PDB entry 2WYM | X-ray diffraction, 2.60 A resolution | chains C and E of the 6 polymer chains in the assembly

Chain C:
Name: L-ascorbate-6-phosphate lactonase ulag
Source organism: Escherichia coli
Notes: EC 3.1.1.-
UniProtKB: P39300 (ULAG_ECOLI); residue numbers follow UniProt; this construct covers 1-354
Amino-acid sequence (360 residues; row label = number of the first residue in the row):
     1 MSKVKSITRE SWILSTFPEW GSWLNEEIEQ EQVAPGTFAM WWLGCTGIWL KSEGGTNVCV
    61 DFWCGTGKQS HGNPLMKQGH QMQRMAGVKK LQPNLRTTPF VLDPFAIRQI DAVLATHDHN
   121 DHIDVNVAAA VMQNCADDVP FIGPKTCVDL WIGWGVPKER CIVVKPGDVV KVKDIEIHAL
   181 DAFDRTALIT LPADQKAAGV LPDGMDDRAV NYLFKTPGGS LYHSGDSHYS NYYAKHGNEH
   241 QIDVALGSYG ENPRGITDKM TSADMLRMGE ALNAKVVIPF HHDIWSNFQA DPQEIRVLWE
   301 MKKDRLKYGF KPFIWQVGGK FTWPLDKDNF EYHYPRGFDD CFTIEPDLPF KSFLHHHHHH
Unresolved in the structure: 73-91, 184-203, 338-360
Modified residues: M1 (n-formylmethionine; FME)
Metal / ion sites: Mn2+: H122, D226, H281

Chain E:
Name: L-ascorbate-6-phosphate lactonase ulag
Source organism: Escherichia coli
Notes: EC 3.1.1.-
UniProtKB: P39300 (ULAG_ECOLI); residues 1-354 here = UniProt positions 1-354
Amino-acid sequence (360 residues; each row starts with the number of its first residue):
     1 MSKVKSITRE SWILSTFPEW GSWLNEEIEQ EQVAPGTFAM WWLGCTGIWL KSEGGTNVCV
    61 DFWCGTGKQS HGNPLMKQGH QMQRMAGVKK LQPNLRTTPF VLDPFAIRQI DAVLATHDHN
   121 DHIDVNVAAA VMQNCADDVP FIGPKTCVDL WIGWGVPKER CIVVKPGDVV KVKDIEIHAL
   181 DAFDRTALIT LPADQKAAGV LPDGMDDRAV NYLFKTPGGS LYHSGDSHYS NYYAKHGNEH
   241 QIDVALGSYG ENPRGITDKM TSADMLRMGE ALNAKVVIPF HHDIWSNFQA DPQEIRVLWE
   301 MKKDRLKYGF KPFIWQVGGK FTWPLDKDNF EYHYPRGFDD CFTIEPDLPF KSFLHHHHHH
Unresolved in the structure: 73-90, 185-204, 339-360
Metal / ion sites: Mn2+: H122, D226, H281

Chain C / chain E interface:
Contacting residue pairs - 11 pairs, chain C then chain E:
  E270(C) - R336(E)  salt bridge
  D304(C) - R296(E)  salt bridge
  D304(C) - N329(E)
  D304(C) - F330(E)
  D304(C) - E331(E)
  R305(C) - E331(E)  salt bridge
  R305(C) - Y332(E)
  R305(C) - H333(E)
  L306(C) - H333(E)
  L306(C) - R336(E)
  K307(C) - N329(E)  hydrogen bond
Interface residues without a listed pair, chain C (6 interface residues in all): M301

In short:
The interface between chain C and chain E involves 6 residues on one side and 7 on the other, with 1 hydrogen
bond and 3 salt bridges. Polar contacts include E270(C)-R336(E), D304(C)-R296(E) and R305(C)-E331(E). H122(C),
D226(C) and H281(C) form the Mn2+ site.
Chain C is L-ascorbate-6-phosphate lactonase ulag and chain E is L-ascorbate-6-phosphate lactonase ulag, both
from Escherichia coli; the structure, Structure of a metallo-b-lactamase, was determined by X-ray diffraction
together with 2WYL from the same study.
